PDB entry 8XJZ | electron microscopy, 3.67 A resolution | chains B and D of the 4 polymer chains in the assembly

== Chain B ==
Name: Polyketide synthase
From: Escherichia coli
Notes: EC 2.3.1.41
UniProt: Q0P7J9 (Q0P7J9_ECOLX); numbering as in UniProt (aligned over 1-895)
Sequence (921 residues; row label = number of the first residue in the row):
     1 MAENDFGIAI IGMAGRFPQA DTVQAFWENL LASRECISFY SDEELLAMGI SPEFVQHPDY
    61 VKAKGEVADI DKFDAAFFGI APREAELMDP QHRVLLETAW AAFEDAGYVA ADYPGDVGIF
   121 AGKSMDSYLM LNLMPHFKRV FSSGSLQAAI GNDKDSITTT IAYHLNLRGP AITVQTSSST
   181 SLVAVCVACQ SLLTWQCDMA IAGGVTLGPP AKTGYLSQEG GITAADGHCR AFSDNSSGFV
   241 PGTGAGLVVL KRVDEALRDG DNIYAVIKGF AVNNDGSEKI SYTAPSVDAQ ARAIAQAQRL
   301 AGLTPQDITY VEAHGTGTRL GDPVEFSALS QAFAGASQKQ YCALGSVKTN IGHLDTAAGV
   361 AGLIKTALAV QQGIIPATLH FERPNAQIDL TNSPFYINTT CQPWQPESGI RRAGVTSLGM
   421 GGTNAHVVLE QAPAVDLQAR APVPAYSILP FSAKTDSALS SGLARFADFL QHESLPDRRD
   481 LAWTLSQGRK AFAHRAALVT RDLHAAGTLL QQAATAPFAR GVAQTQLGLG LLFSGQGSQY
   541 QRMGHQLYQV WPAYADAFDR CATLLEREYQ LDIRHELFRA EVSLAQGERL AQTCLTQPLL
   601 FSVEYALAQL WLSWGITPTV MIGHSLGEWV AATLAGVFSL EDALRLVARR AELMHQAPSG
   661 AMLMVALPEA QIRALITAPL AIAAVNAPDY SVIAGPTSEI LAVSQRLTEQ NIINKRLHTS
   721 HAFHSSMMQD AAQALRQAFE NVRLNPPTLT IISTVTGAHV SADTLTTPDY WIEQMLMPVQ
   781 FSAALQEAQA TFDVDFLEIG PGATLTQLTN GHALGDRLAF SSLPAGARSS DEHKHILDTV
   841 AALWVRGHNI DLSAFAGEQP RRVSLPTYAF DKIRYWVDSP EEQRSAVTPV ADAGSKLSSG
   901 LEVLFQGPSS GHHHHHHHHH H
Not modelled in the structure: 1-5, 138-149, 885-921
Sequence notes: expression tag (896-921)
Reported in the primary citation:
  - catalytic residues: S178, H314, H353 (citing earlier work)
  - mutagenesis - M125A, S177A, T283A, T316A, T318A: unchanged catalytic activity
  - mutagenesis - S178A, H314A, H353A, D355A, S417A, M420A: abolished catalytic activity
  - catalytic residues: D355 (from molecular simulation)

== Chain D ==
Name: polypeptide from ClbH
From: Escherichia coli
Sequence (26 residues; row label = number of the first residue in the row; X marks 26 residues of unknown identity (built as UNK)):
     2 XXXXXXXXXX XXXXXXXXXX XXXXXX

== Chain B / chain D interface ==
Chain B side of the interface, 12 residues: F6, D116, L193, T194, W195, Q196, C197, D198, A295, Q296, R299, L300

== Summary ==
Chain B and chain D make no direct contact in this assembly. From the paper: catalytic residues S178(B),
H314(B) and H353(B) among others; S178A, H314A and H353A of chain B, among others, abolish catalytic activity;
11 substitutions were tested in all.
Chain B is Polyketide synthase and chain D is polypeptide from ClbH, both from Escherichia coli; the
structure, Cryo-EM structure of colibactin assembly line polyketide synthase ClbI KS-AT didomain crosslinked
with its precursor module ..., was determined by electron microscopy (same publication as 8XBL, 8XJT, 8XJU and
8XJY).
